Entry 1J4X (X-ray diffraction, 2.75 A resolution); this record covers chains A and D.

== Chain A ==
Name: Dual specificity protein phosphatase 3
From: Homo sapiens
Notes: EC 3.1.3.48
Reference sequence: P51452 (DUS3_HUMAN); residue numbers follow UniProt; this construct covers 2-185
Sequence (184 residues; row label = number of the first residue in the row):
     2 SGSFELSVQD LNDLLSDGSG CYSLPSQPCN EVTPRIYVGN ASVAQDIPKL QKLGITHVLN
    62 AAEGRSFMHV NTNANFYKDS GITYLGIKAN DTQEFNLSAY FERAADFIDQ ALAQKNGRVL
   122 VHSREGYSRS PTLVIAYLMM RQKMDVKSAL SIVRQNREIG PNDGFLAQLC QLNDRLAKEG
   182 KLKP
Not modelled in the structure: 2-7
Construct notes: engineered mutation S124 (Cys in P51452)

== Chain D ==
Name: Dde(ahp)(tpo)g(ptr)vatr
Sequence (11 residues; each row starts with the number of its first residue):
     4 DDEATGYVAT R
Modified residues: A7 (2-amino-heptanoic acid; AHP); T8 (phosphothreonine; TPO); Y10 (o-phosphotyrosine; PTR)

== Interface between chain A and chain D ==
Residue-residue contacts (37):
  Y23(A) - T13(D)
  L25(A) - A7(D)
  L25(A) - G9(D)
  L25(A) - Y10(D)
  P26(A) - E6(D)
  P26(A) - A7(D)
  P26(A) - T8(D)
  P26(A) - G9(D)
  S27(A) - D5(D)
  S27(A) - E6(D)  hydrogen bond (backbone-backbone)
  Q28(A) - D4(D)
  Q28(A) - D5(D)  hydrogen bond
  Q28(A) - E6(D)
  P29(A) - T8(D)
  N41(A) - T8(D)
  D92(A) - Y10(D)
  D92(A) - V11(D)
  Q94(A) - T13(D)  hydrogen bond (side chain-backbone)
  Q94(A) - R14(D)  hydrogen bond (side chain-backbone)
  S124(A) - Y10(D)
  R125(A) - Y10(D)
  E126(A) - G9(D)
  E126(A) - Y10(D)
  G127(A) - Y10(D)
  Y128(A) - G9(D)
  Y128(A) - Y10(D)
  Y128(A) - V11(D)  hydrogen bond (side chain-backbone)
  S129(A) - Y10(D)
  S129(A) - V11(D)
  R130(A) - Y10(D)
  G161(A) - V11(D)
  G161(A) - T13(D)
  P162(A) - T13(D)
  N163(A) - V11(D)
  N163(A) - T13(D)
  D164(A) - T13(D)  hydrogen bond
  D164(A) - R14(D)

== Summary ==
Chain A and chain D form an interface of 20 and 10 residues respectively, with 6 hydrogen bonds. Among the
polar pairs are Q28(A)-D5(D), Q94(A)-T13(D) and Q94(A)-R14(D).
Chain A is Dual specificity protein phosphatase 3 (Homo sapiens) and chain D is Dde(ahp)(tpo)g(ptr)vatr; the
structure, Human VH1-related dual-specificity phosphatase C124S mutant-peptide complex, was determined by
X-ray diffraction.
